3A2V - chains A and B of the 10 polymer chains in the assembly; structure by X-ray diffraction, 1.65 A resolution.

[Chain A (and B)]
Name: Probable peroxiredoxin
Source organism: Aeropyrum pernix
Notes: EC 1.11.1.15; chain B of this document is another copy of the same molecule, construct and numbering; everything in this record applies to it too
UniProtKB: Q9Y9L0 (TDXH_AERPE); residue numbers follow UniProt; this construct covers 2-250
Chain sequence (249 residues; each row starts with the number of its first residue):
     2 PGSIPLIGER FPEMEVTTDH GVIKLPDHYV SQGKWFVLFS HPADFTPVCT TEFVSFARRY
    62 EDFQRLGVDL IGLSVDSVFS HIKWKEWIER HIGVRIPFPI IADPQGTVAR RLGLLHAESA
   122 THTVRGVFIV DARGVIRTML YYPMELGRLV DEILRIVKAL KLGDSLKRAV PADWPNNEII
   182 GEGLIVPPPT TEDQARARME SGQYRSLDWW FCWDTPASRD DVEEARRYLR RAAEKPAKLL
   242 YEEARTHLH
Not modelled in the structure: 245-250 (chain B: 244-250)
Sequence notes: engineered mutation Ser207 (Cys in Q9Y9L0)
Swiss-Prot annotation at these positions:
  - active site: Cys50 (Cysteine sulfenic acid (-SOH) intermediate)
  - binding site (substrate): Arg126
  - mutagenesis: Cys50 (C50S: Abolishes enzyme activity), Cys213 (C213S: Abolishes enzyme activity)
Ligand contacts: peroxide ion (PER): Thr47, Pro48, Val49, Cys50, Arg126

[Interface between chain A and chain B]
Residue-residue contacts (189; chain A residue first):
  Pro2(A) with Ser4(B); Ile5(B); Leu7(B); Glu10(B)
  Gly3(A) with Gly3(B); Ser4(B); Ile5(B), hydrogen bond (backbone-backbone); Leu7(B)
  Ser4(A) with Pro2(B); Gly3(B)
  Ile5(A) with Pro2(B); Gly3(B), hydrogen bond (backbone-backbone); Ile5(B), hydrophobic
  Leu7(A) with Pro2(B); Gly3(B); Leu116(B); His117(B); Ala118(B)
  Ile8(A) with His117(B), hydrogen bond (backbone-side chain); Ala118(B), hydrogen bond (backbone-backbone); Glu119(B), hydrogen bond (backbone-backbone); Tyr142(B); Tyr143(B)
  Gly9(A) with Ala118(B)
  Glu10(A) with Pro2(B); Ala118(B)
  Phe46(A) with Trp211(B)
  Thr47(A) with Trp211(B)
  Pro48(A) with Ile186(B), hydrophobic; Pro189(B); Trp211(B); Phe212(B), hydrophobic
  Val49(A) with Ala170(B), hydrophobic; Val171(B); Ile186(B), hydrophobic
  Thr51(A) with Trp211(B)
  Thr52(A) with Pro172(B); Ala173(B), hydrogen bond (side chain-backbone); Asn178(B); Phe212(B)
  Glu53(A) with Ala173(B)
  Val55(A) with Ile180(B), hydrophobic
  Ser56(A) with Asp174(B), hydrogen bond
  Arg59(A) with Glu179(B), salt bridge
  Arg60(A) with Glu179(B), salt bridge
  Trp88(A) with Leu208(B); Asp209(B), hydrogen bond; Trp211(B)
  Ile93(A) with Ile180(B), hydrophobic; Leu208(B), hydrophobic
  Leu116(A) with Leu7(B)
  His117(A) with Leu7(B); Ile8(B), hydrogen bond (side chain-backbone); Met140(B)
  Ala118(A) with Ile8(B), hydrogen bond (backbone-backbone); Gly9(B); Glu10(B)
  Glu119(A) with Ile8(B)
  Val125(A) with Ile8(B), hydrophobic
  Arg138(A) with Pro144(B); Glu146(B), salt bridge
  Thr139(A) with Tyr142(B); Pro144(B)
  Met140(A) with His117(B); Leu141(B); Tyr142(B), hydrogen bond (backbone-backbone)
  Leu141(A) with Met140(B); Tyr143(B), hydrophobic
  Tyr142(A) with Ile8(B); Thr139(B); Met140(B), hydrogen bond (backbone-backbone); Tyr142(B), hydrophobic
  Tyr143(A) with Ile8(B); Leu141(B), hydrophobic; Glu153(B), hydrogen bond; Ile157(B)
  Pro144(A) with Arg138(B); Thr139(B); Leu161(B), hydrophobic
  Glu146(A) with Arg138(B), salt bridge; Leu161(B); Ala170(B); Val171(B), hydrogen bond (backbone-backbone)
  Leu147(A) with Ile157(B), hydrophobic; Ala160(B), hydrophobic; Leu161(B), hydrophobic; Val171(B), hydrophobic
  Gly148(A) with Arg156(B), hydrogen bond (backbone-side chain); Val171(B), hydrogen bond (backbone-backbone); Ala173(B)
  Arg149(A) with Arg156(B); Ala173(B); Asp174(B), hydrogen bond (backbone-backbone)
  Leu150(A) with Glu153(B); Arg156(B); Asp174(B); Leu230(B), hydrophobic
  Val151(A) with Asp174(B), hydrogen bond (backbone-side chain)
  Glu153(A) with Tyr143(B), hydrogen bond; Leu150(B)
  Arg156(A) with Gly148(B), hydrogen bond (side chain-backbone); Arg149(B); Leu150(B)
  Ile157(A) with Tyr143(B); Leu147(B), hydrophobic
  Ala160(A) with Leu147(B), hydrophobic
  Leu161(A) with Pro144(B), hydrophobic; Glu146(B); Leu147(B), hydrophobic
  Ala170(A) with Val49(B), hydrophobic; Glu146(B)
  Val171(A) with Val49(B); Glu146(B), hydrogen bond (backbone-backbone); Leu147(B), hydrophobic; Gly148(B), hydrogen bond (backbone-backbone)
  Pro172(A) with Thr52(B)
  Ala173(A) with Thr52(B), hydrogen bond (backbone-side chain); Glu53(B); Arg149(B)
  Asp174(A) with Ser56(B), hydrogen bond; Arg60(B), salt bridge; Arg149(B), hydrogen bond (backbone-backbone); Leu150(B); Val151(B), hydrogen bond (side chain-backbone)
  Asn177(A) with Ala233(B), hydrogen bond (side chain-backbone); Ala234(B), hydrogen bond (side chain-backbone); Glu235(B); Lys236(B); Pro237(B)
  Asn178(A) with Thr52(B); Pro237(B); Leu240(B)
  Glu179(A) with Arg59(B); Arg60(B), salt bridge; Lys239(B); Leu240(B); Leu241(B), hydrogen bond (backbone-backbone)
  Ile180(A) with Val55(B), hydrophobic; Ile93(B), hydrophobic; Leu240(B); Leu241(B); Tyr242(B), hydrogen bond (backbone-backbone)
  Ile181(A) with Leu240(B)
  Gly182(A) with Leu240(B)
  Ile186(A) with Pro48(B), hydrophobic; Val49(B), hydrophobic
  Pro189(A) with Pro48(B)
  Arg206(A) with Tyr242(B)
  Ser207(A) with Tyr242(B)
  Leu208(A) with Trp88(B); Ile93(B), hydrophobic; Tyr242(B), hydrophobic
  Asp209(A) with Trp88(B), hydrogen bond
  Trp211(A) with Phe46(B); Thr47(B); Pro48(B); Thr51(B); Trp88(B)
  Phe212(A) with Thr52(B)
  Trp214(A) with Tyr242(B), hydrophobic
  Arg227(A) with Lys236(B)
  Leu230(A) with Ala233(B); Ala234(B)
  Arg231(A) with Ala234(B)
  Ala233(A) with Asn177(B), hydrogen bond (backbone-side chain); Leu230(B)
  Ala234(A) with Asn177(B), hydrogen bond (backbone-side chain); Arg227(B); Leu230(B); Arg231(B)
  Glu235(A) with Asn177(B)
  Lys236(A) with Asn177(B); Gly182(B); Arg227(B)
  Pro237(A) with Asn177(B); Asn178(B); Glu179(B)
  Leu240(A) with Asn178(B); Glu179(B); Ile180(B); Ile181(B); Gly182(B)
  Leu241(A) with Glu179(B), hydrogen bond (backbone-backbone); Ile180(B)
  Tyr242(A) with Ile180(B), hydrogen bond (backbone-backbone); Arg206(B); Ser207(B); Leu208(B), hydrophobic; Trp214(B)
Other interface residues (no listed pair), chain A (82 interface residues in all): Pro6, Trp85, His92, Asp152, Glu183, Arg232, Lys239
Other interface residues (no listed pair), chain B (81 interface residues in all): Pro6, Trp85, Val125, Asp152, Glu183, Val187

[Overview]
82 residues of chain A and 81 residues of chain B are in contact; the contacts include 35 hydrogen bonds and 6
salt bridges. Polar contacts include Arg59(A)-Glu179(B), Arg60(A)-Glu179(B) and Arg138(A)-Glu146(B). Chain A
binds peroxide ion.
Both chains are Probable peroxiredoxin (Aeropyrum pernix). Entry 3A2V (Peroxiredoxin (C207S) from Aeropyrum
pernix K1 complexed with hydrogen peroxide) was determined by X-ray diffraction together with 3A2W, 3A2X and
3A5W from the same study.
